PDB entry 6QTS | X-ray diffraction, 1.11 A resolution | chains A and B

Chain A:
Molecule: E3 ubiquitin-protein ligase COP1
Source organism: Arabidopsis thaliana
Notes: EC 2.3.2.27
Reference sequence: P43254 (COP1_ARATH); numbering as in UniProt (aligned over 349-675)
Amino-acid sequence (331 residues; row label = number of the first residue in the row):
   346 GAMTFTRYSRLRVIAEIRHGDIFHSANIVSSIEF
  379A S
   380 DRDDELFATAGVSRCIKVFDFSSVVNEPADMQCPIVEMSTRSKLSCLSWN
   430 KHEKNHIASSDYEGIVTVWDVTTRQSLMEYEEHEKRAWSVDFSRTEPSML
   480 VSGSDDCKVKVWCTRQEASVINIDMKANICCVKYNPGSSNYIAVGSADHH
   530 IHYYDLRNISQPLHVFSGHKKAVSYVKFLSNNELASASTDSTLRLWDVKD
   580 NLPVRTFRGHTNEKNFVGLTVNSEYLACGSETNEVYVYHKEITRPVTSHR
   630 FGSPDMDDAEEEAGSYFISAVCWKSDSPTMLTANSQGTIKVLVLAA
Unresolved in the structure: 346-350, 365-371, 379A, 408-410, 632-642
Sequence notes: expression tag (346-348); insertion (379A)
Modified / non-standard residues: Cys-394, Cys-412 (s,S-(2-hydroxyethyl)thiocysteine; CME); Cys-425, Cys-486, Cys-492, Cys-510 (S-hydroxycysteine; CSO)
Curated features (UniProtKB/Swiss-Prot):
  - region: Lys-593 to Phe-595 (Binding of human TRIB1 COP1-binding-motif)
  - site (Human TRIB1 COP1-binding motif): Lys-422, Tyr-441
  - mutagenesis: Lys-422 (K422E: 5-fold increase in interaction with HY5, weak interaction with BBX24/STO and BBX25/STH, and at low light intensity shorter hypocotyl), Arg-465 (R465E: No interaction with BBX24/STO and BBX25/STH, and at low light intensity shorter hypocotyl), Trp-467 (W467A: No interaction with HY5, BBX24/STO and BBX25/STH and at low light intensity shorter hypocotyl), Val-523 to Arg-584 (In COP1-8; no interaction with SPA1 and lethal), Gly-524 (G524E: In COP1-9; no interaction with HY5, SPA1, BBX25/STH or BBX24/STO and lethal), Lys-550 (K550E: No interaction with HY5, BBX24/STO and BBX25/STH and at low light intensity shorter hypocotyl), Glu-592 (E592R: Better interaction with HY5, BBX24/STO and BBX25/STH and slightly longer hypocotyls)
What the authors report for this chain:
  - mutagenesis - K422A: increased binding to full-length UVR8
  - mutagenesis - Y441A, W467A: abolished signaling in response to UV-B
  - mutagenesis - K422A: unchanged binding to UV-B-activated full-length UVR8
  - mutagenesis - K422A (4-fold): increased binding to CO VP peptide
  - mutagenesis - K422A: decreased binding to CRY2527-535
  - mutagenesis - Y441A, W467A: decreased binding to UVR8
  - mutagenesis - Y441A, W467A: decreased binding to HY5
  - mutagenesis - K422A, W467A: decreased growth
  - mutagenesis - Y441A: increased growth

Chain B:
Molecule: Ultraviolet-B receptor UVR8
Reference sequence: Q9FN03 (UVR8_ARATH); residue numbers follow UniProt; this construct covers 406-413
Amino-acid sequence (9 residues; numbered 405 to 413; the number before each row is that of its first residue):
   405 XRYAVVPDE
Unresolved in the structure: 405, 413
Sequence notes: acetylation (405)
Modified / non-standard residues: ACE (acetyl group) at position 405
What the authors report for this chain:
  - conformationally variable residues: Tyr-407

Interface between chain A and chain B:
Pairs across the interface (25; chain A residue first):
  Ile-373(A) / Tyr-407(B)  hydrophobic
  Val-391(A) / Tyr-407(B)  hydrophobic
  Lys-422(A) / Tyr-407(B)
  Tyr-441(A) / Tyr-407(B)  hydrophobic
  Tyr-441(A) / Ala-408(B)  hydrogen bond (side chain-backbone)
  Arg-465(A) / Arg-406(B)
  Trp-467(A) / Val-409(B)
  Trp-467(A) / Pro-411(B)
  Asp-484(A) / Pro-411(B)
  Asn-507(A) / Pro-411(B)
  Cys-509(A) / Pro-411(B)
  Ala-526(A) / Asp-412(B)
  Ala-551(A) / Val-410(B)  hydrophobic
  Ala-551(A) / Pro-411(B)
  Ser-553(A) / Val-410(B)
  Thr-568(A) / Val-410(B)
  Lys-593(A) / Arg-406(B)
  Lys-593(A) / Val-409(B)
  Lys-593(A) / Val-410(B)  hydrogen bond (backbone-backbone)
  Asn-594(A) / Ala-408(B)  hydrogen bond (side chain-backbone)
  Asn-594(A) / Val-409(B)
  Asn-594(A) / Val-410(B)
  Phe-595(A) / Ala-408(B)  hydrogen bond (backbone-backbone)
  Phe-595(A) / Val-409(B)
  Phe-595(A) / Val-410(B)  hydrophobic
Other interface residues (no listed pair), chain A (17 interface residues in all): Phe-646
Interface features reported in the paper:
  - residue pairs: Tyr-441(A)/Tyr-407(B)
  - hot spots on chain A (mutagenesis) - W467A: abolished binding to Ultraviolet-B receptor UVR8 (chain B)

Summary:
17 residues of chain A face 7 of chain B across their interface; the contacts include 4 hydrogen bonds. Polar
pairs include Tyr-441(A)/Ala-408(B), Asn-594(A)/Ala-408(B) and Lys-593(A)/Val-410(B). The paper describes a
contact between Tyr-441(A) and Tyr-407(B). From the paper: Y441A and W467A of chain A abolish signaling in
response to UV-B; conformational variability at Tyr-407(B).
Chain A is E3 ubiquitin-protein ligase COP1 (Arabidopsis thaliana) and chain B is Ultraviolet-B receptor UVR8;
the structure, Crystal structure of a mutant Arabidopsis WD40 domain in complex with a photoreceptor, was
determined by X-ray diffraction (same publication as 6QTO, 6QTQ, 6QTR, 6QTT, 6QTU, 6QTV, 6QTW and 6QTX).
